PDB entry 6CH9 | X-ray diffraction, 4.85 A resolution (low resolution: residue-level contacts below are approximate; hydrogen-bond / salt-bridge calls are withheld) | chains B and D of the 6 polymer chains in the assembly

Chain B:
Molecule: Envelope glycoprotein gp41
Source organism: Human immunodeficiency virus 1
UniProtKB: B3UEZ6 (B3UEZ6_9HIV1); residues 512-664 here correspond to UniProt positions 516-668 (UniProt number = residue number + 4)
Chain sequence (153 residues; each row starts with the number of its first residue):
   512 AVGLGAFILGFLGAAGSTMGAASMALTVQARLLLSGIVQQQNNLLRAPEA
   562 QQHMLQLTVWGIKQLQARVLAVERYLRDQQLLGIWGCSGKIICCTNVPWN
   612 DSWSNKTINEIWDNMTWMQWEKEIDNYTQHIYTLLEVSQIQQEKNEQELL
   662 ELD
Unresolved in the structure: 512-519, 555-563
Differences from the reference sequence: conflict Pro559 (Ile563 in B3UEZ6); engineered mutation Cys605 (Thr609 in B3UEZ6)
Covalent attachments: glycan linked to Asn616; N-acetylglucosamine (NAG) linked to Asn625, Asn637

Chain D:
Molecule: 35O22 Heavy Chain
Source organism: Homo sapiens
Chain sequence (243 residues; row label = number of the first residue in the row; note: 3 numbers in that range are skipped by the numbering (no residue carries them; nothing is unmodelled there); a row labelled like 72A-72H holds insertion residues (72A, then the next letters in order)):
     1 EGQLVQSGAELKKPGASVKISCKTSGYRFNFYHINWIRQTAGRGPEWMGW
    51 IS
   52A P
    53 YSGDKNLAPAFQDRVIMTTD
72A-72H TEVPVTSF
    73 TSTGAAYMEI
82A-82C RNL
    83 KFDDTGTYFCAKGLL
97A-97D RDGS
100B-100F STWLP
   101 YLWGQGTLLTVSSASTKGPSVFPLAPSSKSTSGGTAALGCLVKDYFPEPV
   151 TVSWNSGALTSGVHTFPAVLQSSGLYSLSSVVTVPSSSLGTQTYICNVNH
   201 KPSNTKVDKRVEPKSCDKGLEVLFQ
Unresolved in the structure: 97A-97D, 223-225
Small-molecule neighbours: N-acetylglucosamine (NAG; 2-acetamido-2-deoxy-beta-D-glucopyranose): Glu1, Tyr32, Tyr101

How chain B and chain D interact:
Pairs across the interface (8; chain B residue first):
  Asp624(B) - Phe31(D)
  Asp624(B) - Leu97(D)
  Asn625(B) - Phe31(D)
  Asn625(B) - Tyr32(D)
  Asn625(B) - Leu96(D)
  Asn625(B) - Leu97(D)
  Met629(B) - Phe72H(D)
  Gln630(B) - Phe72H(D)
Other interface residues (no listed pair), chain B (7 interface residues in all): Thr529, Glu621, Lys633

Summary:
The interface between chain B and chain D involves 7 residues on one side and 5 on the other. Chain D binds
N-acetylglucosamine. Covalently linked N-acetylglucosamine: at Asn616(B), Asn625(B) and Asn637(B).
Here chain B is Envelope glycoprotein gp41 (Human immunodeficiency virus 1) and chain D is 35O22 Heavy Chain
(Homo sapiens). Entry 6CH9 (Crystal structure of a natively-glycosylated B41 SOSIP.664 HIV-1 Envelope Trimer
in complex with the broadly-neutralizing antibodies ...) was determined by X-ray diffraction together with
6CH7, 6CH8 and 6CHB from the same study.
